Entry 5F8M (X-ray diffraction, 2.83 A resolution); this record covers chains A and C of the 3 polymer chains in the assembly.

== Chain A ==
Protein: Genome polyprotein
Source organism: Enterovirus A71
Notes: EC 2.7.7.48
UniProt: E5RPG2 (E5RPG2_9ENTO); residues 1-462 here correspond to UniProt positions 1732-2193 (UniProt number = residue number + 1731)
Chain sequence (468 residues; each row starts with the number of its first residue):
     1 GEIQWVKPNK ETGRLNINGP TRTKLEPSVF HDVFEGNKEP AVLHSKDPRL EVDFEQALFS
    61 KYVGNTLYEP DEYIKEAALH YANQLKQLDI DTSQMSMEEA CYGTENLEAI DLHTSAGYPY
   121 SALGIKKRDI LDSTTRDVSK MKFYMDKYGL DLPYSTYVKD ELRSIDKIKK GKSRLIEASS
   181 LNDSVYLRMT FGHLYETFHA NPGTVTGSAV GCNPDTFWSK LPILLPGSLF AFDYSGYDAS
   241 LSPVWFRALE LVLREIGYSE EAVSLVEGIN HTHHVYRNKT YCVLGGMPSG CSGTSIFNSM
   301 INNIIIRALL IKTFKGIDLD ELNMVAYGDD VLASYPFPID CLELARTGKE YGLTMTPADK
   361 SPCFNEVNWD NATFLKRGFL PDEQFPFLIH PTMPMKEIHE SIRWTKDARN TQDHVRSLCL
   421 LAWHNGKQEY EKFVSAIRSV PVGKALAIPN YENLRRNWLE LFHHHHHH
Unresolved in the structure: 463-468
Differences from the reference sequence: expression tag (463-468)
Metal / ion sites: Mg2+ site 1: Asp233, Tyr234, Asp329 (together with pyrophosphate) (shared with U702(C) of chain C); Mg2+ site 2: Asp233, Asp330 (shared with C701(C), U702(C) of chain C); Zn2+: His271, His273, Cys282, Glu343
Small-molecule neighbours: pyrophosphate (POP): Arg163, Arg174, Tyr234, Ser235, Gly236, Tyr237, Asp238, Asp329
What the authors report for this chain:
  - conformationally variable residues (side-chain flip): Asp233, Asp238

== Chain C ==
Molecule: 19-nt RNA strand
Sequence (19 nucleotides; each row starts with the number of its first residue):
   684 UGUUCGACGA GAGAGACCU
Unresolved in the structure: 684-692
Metal / ion sites: Mg2+ site 1: C701, U702 (shared with Asp233(A), Asp330(A) of chain A); Mg2+ site 2: U702 (together with pyrophosphate) (shared with Asp233(A), Tyr234(A), Asp329(A) of chain A)

== Interface between chain A and chain C ==
Pairs across the interface (34; chain A residue first):
  His113(A) - A695(C)  salt bridge to the phosphate
  His113(A) - G696(C)  salt bridge to the phosphate
  Arg128(A) - A695(C)  salt bridge to the phosphate
  Ser133(A) - G694(C)  phosphate contact
  Lys159(A) - U702(C)  hydrogen bond to the base
  Arg174(A) - U702(C)  salt bridge to the phosphate
  Asp233(A) - U702(C)  phosphate contact
  Tyr237(A) - U702(C)  phosphate contact
  Asp238(A) - U702(C)  hydrogen bond to the phosphate
  Ser289(A) - U702(C)  hydrogen bond to the sugar
  Thr294(A) - U702(C)  base contact
  Ser295(A) - C701(C)  hydrogen bond to the base
  Asn298(A) - U702(C)  hydrogen bond to the sugar
  Tyr327(A) - C701(C)  hydrogen bond to the sugar
  Gly328(A) - C701(C)  sugar contact
  Asp329(A) - C701(C)  phosphate contact
  Asp329(A) - U702(C)  phosphate contact
  Asp330(A) - C701(C)  sugar contact
  Leu375(A) - C700(C)  sugar contact
  Lys376(A) - C700(C)  salt bridge to the phosphate
  Lys376(A) - C701(C)  phosphate contact
  Arg377(A) - A699(C)  hydrogen bond to the sugar
  Arg377(A) - C700(C)  sugar contact
  Met393(A) - A699(C)  sugar contact
  Ser401(A) - G698(C)  hydrogen bond to the phosphate
  Ser401(A) - A699(C)  hydrogen bond to the phosphate
  Asn410(A) - G696(C)  hydrogen bond to the sugar
  Asn410(A) - A697(C)  sugar contact
  Asp413(A) - G696(C)  hydrogen bond to the base
  Asp413(A) - A697(C)  sugar contact
  His414(A) - A697(C)  sugar contact
  His414(A) - G698(C)  sugar contact
  Ser417(A) - G698(C)  sugar contact
  Leu418(A) - G698(C)  sugar contact
Other interface residues (no listed pair), chain A (30 interface residues in all): Gly290, Glu397, Lys406, Leu421

== Summary ==
The interface between chain A and chain C involves 30 residues on one side and 9 on the other; the contacts
include 11 hydrogen bonds and 5 salt bridges. Polar pairs include Lys159(A)-U702(C), Ser295(A)-C701(C) and
Asp413(A)-G696(C). Ligands of chain A: pyrophosphate. From the paper: conformational variability at Asp233(A)
and Asp238(A).
Here chain A is Genome polyprotein (Enterovirus A71) and chain C is a 19-nt RNA strand. Entry 5F8M
(Enterovirus 71 Polymerase Elongation Complex (C3S4/5 Form)) was determined by X-ray diffraction (same
publication as 5F8G, 5F8H, 5F8I, 5F8J, 5F8L and 5F8N).
